5UHA - chains C and G of the 8 polymer chains in the assembly; structure by X-ray diffraction, 3.91 A resolution.

== Chain C ==
Name: DNA-directed RNA polymerase subunit beta
From: Mycobacterium tuberculosis (strain ATCC 25618 / H37Rv)
Notes: EC 2.7.7.6
Reference sequence: P9WGY9 (RPOB_MYCTU); residue numbers follow UniProt; this construct covers 1-1178
Amino-acid sequence (1178 residues; row label = number of the first residue in the row):
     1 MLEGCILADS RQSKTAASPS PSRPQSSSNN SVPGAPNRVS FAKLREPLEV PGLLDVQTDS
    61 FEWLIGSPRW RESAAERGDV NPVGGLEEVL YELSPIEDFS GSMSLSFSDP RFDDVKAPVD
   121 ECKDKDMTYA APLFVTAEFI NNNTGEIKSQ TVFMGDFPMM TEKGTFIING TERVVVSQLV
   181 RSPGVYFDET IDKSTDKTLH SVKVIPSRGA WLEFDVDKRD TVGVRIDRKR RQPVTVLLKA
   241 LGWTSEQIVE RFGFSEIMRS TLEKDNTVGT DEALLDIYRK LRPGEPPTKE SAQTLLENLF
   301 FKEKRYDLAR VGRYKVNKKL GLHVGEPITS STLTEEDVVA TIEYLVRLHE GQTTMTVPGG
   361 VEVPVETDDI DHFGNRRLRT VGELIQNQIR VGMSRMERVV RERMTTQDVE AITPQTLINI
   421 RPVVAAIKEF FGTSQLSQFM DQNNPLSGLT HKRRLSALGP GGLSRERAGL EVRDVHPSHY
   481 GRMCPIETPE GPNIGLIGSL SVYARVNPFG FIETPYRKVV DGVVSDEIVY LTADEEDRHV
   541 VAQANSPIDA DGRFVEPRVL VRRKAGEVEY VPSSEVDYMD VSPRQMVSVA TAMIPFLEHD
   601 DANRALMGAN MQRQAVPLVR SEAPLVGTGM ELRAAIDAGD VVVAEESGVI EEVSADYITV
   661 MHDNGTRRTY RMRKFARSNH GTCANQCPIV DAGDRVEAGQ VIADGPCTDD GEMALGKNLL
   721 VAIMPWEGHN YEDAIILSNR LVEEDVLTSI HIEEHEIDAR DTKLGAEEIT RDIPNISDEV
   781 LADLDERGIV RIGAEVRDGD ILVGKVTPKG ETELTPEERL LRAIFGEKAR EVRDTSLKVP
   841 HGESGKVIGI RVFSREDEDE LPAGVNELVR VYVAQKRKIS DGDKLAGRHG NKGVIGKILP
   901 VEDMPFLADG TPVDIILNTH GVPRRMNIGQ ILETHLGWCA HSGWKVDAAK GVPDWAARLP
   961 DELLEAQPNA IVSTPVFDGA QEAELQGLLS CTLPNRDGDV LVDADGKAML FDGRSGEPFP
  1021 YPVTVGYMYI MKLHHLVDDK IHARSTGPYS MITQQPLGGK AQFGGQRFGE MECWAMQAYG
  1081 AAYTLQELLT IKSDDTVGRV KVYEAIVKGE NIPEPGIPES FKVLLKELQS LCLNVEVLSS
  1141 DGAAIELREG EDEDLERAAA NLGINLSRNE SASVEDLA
Not modelled in the structure: 1-27, 1154-1178
UniProt features mapped onto this chain:
  - natural variant: Val423 (V423A: In strain: vr1), Leu436 (L436P: In strain: vr2), Ser437 (S437T: In strain: vr3), Gln438 to Asp441 (sequence variant, change not given here; In strain: RJ49), Gln438 (Q438L: In strain: vr4), Phe439 (F439V: In strain: RJ37), Met440 to Asn443 (deletion: In strain: RJ55), Asp441 (D441V: In strain: vr3), Leu449 to Lys452 (sequence variant, change not given here; In strain: RJ48), His451 (H451D: In strain: vr5; H451L: In strain: SP28; H451N: In strain: vr6; H451P: In strain: vr8; H451Q: In strain: vr1; H451R: In strain: vr7), Ser456 (S456L: In strain: vr11 and RJ37; S456Q: In strain: vr9; S456W: In strain: vr10), Leu458 (L458P: In strain: vr12 and SP22)
  - mutagenesis: Glu138 (E138R: Weakens interaction with TRCF and CarD), Ile147 (I147A: Weakens interaction with TRCF and CarD), Lys148 (K148A: Does not affect association with TRCF, but weakens interaction with CarD), Ser149 (S149A: Does not affect association with TRCF, but weakens interaction with CarD)

== Chain G ==
Molecule: 16-nt DNA strand
Sequence (16 nucleotides; row label = number of the first residue in the row):
     5 CATCCGTGAG TCGAGG
Not modelled in the structure: 20

== How chain C and chain G interact ==
Residue-residue contacts - 8 pairs, chain C then chain G:
  Arg230(C) with DC8(G), salt bridge to the phosphate
  Glu466(C) with DA13(G), hydrogen bond to the base
  Gly1059(C) with DA18(G), phosphate contact
  Lys1060(C) with DA18(G), hydrogen bond to the phosphate
  Gln1066(C) with DG17(G), phosphate contact
  Arg1067(C) with DC16(G), salt bridge to the phosphate
  Met1071(C) with DG14(G), phosphate contact; DT15(G), sugar contact
Other interface residues (no listed pair), chain C (11 interface residues in all): Lys193, Arg225, Ala1061, Gly1065
Other interface residues (no listed pair), chain G (9 interface residues in all): DT7, DG19

== Summary ==
11 residues of chain C and 9 residues of chain G are in contact, with 2 hydrogen bonds and 2 salt bridges.
Polar pairs include Glu466(C)-DA13(G), Lys1060(C)-DA18(G) and Arg230(C)-DC8(G). From UniProt: 4 mutagenesis
sites on chain C.
Here chain C is DNA-directed RNA polymerase subunit beta (Mycobacterium tuberculosis (strain ATCC 25618 /
H37Rv)) and chain G is a 16-nt DNA strand. Entry 5UHA (Crystal structure of Mycobacterium tuberculosis
transcription initiation complex) was determined by X-ray diffraction (same publication as 5UH5, 5UH6, 5UH8,
5UH9, 5UHB, 5UHC and 4 further entries).
